PDB entry 7BOH | electron microscopy, 2.82 A resolution | chains A and L of the 21 polymer chains in the assembly

Chain A:
Molecule: 1542-nt RNA strand
Organism: Escherichia coli (strain K12)
Sequence (1542 nucleotides; numbered 1 to 1542; the number before each row is that of its first residue):
     1 AAAUUGAAGAGUUUGAUCAUGGCUCAGAUUGAACGCUGGCGGCAGGCCUA
    51 ACACAUGCAAGUCGAACGGUAACAGGAAGAAGCUUGCUUCUUUGCUGACG
   101 AGUGGCGGACGGGUGAGUAAUGUCUGGGAAACUGCCUGAUGGAGGGGGAU
   151 AACUACUGGAAACGGUAGCUAAUACCGCAUAACGUCGCAAGACCAAAGAG
   201 GGGGACCUUCGGGCCUCUUGCCAUCGGAUGUGCCCAGAUGGGAUUAGCUA
   251 GUAGGUGGGGUAACGGCUCACCUAGGCGACGAUCCCUAGCUGGUCUGAGA
   301 GGAUGACCAGCCACACUGGAACUGAGACACGGUCCAGACUCCUACGGGAG
   351 GCAGCAGUGGGGAAUAUUGCACAAUGGGCGCAAGCCUGAUGCAGCCAUGC
   401 CGCGUGUAUGAAGAAGGCCUUCGGGUUGUAAAGUACUUUCAGCGGGGAGG
   451 AAGGGAGUAAAGUUAAUACCUUUGCUCAUUGACGUUACCCGCAGAAGAAG
   501 CACCGGCUAACUCCGUGCCAGCAGCCXCGGUAAUACGGAGGGUGCAAGCG
   551 UUAAUCGGAAUUACUGGGCGUAAAGCGCACGCAGGCGGUUUGUUAAGUCA
   601 GAUGUGAAAUCCCCGGGCUCAACCUGGGAACUGCAUCUGAUACUGGCAAG
   651 CUUGAGUCUCGUAGAGGGGGGUAGAAUUCCAGGUGUAGCGGUGAAAUGCG
   701 UAGAGAUCUGGAGGAAUACCGGUGGCGAAGGCGGCCCCCUGGACGAAGAC
   751 UGACGCUCAGGUGCGAAAGCGUGGGGAGCAAACAGGAUUAGAUACCCUGG
   801 UAGUCCACGCCGUAAACGAUGUCGACUUGGAGGUUGUGCCCUUGAGGCGU
   851 GGCUUCCGGAGCUAACGCGUUAAGUCGACCGCCUGGGGAGUACGGCCGCA
   901 AGGUUAAAACUCAAAUGAAUUGACGGGGGCCCGCACAAGCGGUGGAGCAU
   951 GUGGUUUAAUUCGAUGXAACGCGAAGAACCUUACCUGGUCUUGACAUCCA
  1001 CGGAAGUUUUCAGAGAUGAGAAUGUGCCUUCGGGAACCGUGAGACAGGUG
  1051 CUGCAUGGCUGUCGUCAGCUCGUGUUGUGAAAUGUUGGGUUAAGUCCCGC
  1101 AACGAGCGCAACCCUUAUCCUUUGUUGCCAGCGGUCCGGCCGGGAACUCA
  1151 AAGGAGACUGCCAGUGAUAAACUGGAGGAAGGUGGGGAUGACGUCAAGUC
  1201 AUCAUGGCCCUUACGACCAGGGCUACACACGUGCUACAAUGGCGCAUACA
  1251 AAGAGAAGCGACCUCGCGAGAGCAAGCGGACCUCAUAAAGUGCGUCGUAG
  1301 UCCGGAUUGGAGUCUGCAACUCGACUCCAUGAAGUCGGAAUCGCUAGUAA
  1351 UCGUGGAUCAGAAUGCCACGGUGAAUACGUUCCCGGGCCUUGUACACACC
  1401 GCCCGUXACACCAUGGGAGUGGGUUGCAAAAGAAGUAGGUAGCUUAACCU
  1451 UCGGGAGGGCGCUUACCACUUUGUGAUUCAUGACUGGGGUGAAGUCGUAA
  1501 CAAGGUAACCGUAGGGGAACCUGCGGUUGGAUCACCUCCUUA
Not modelled in the structure: 1400-1402, 1500-1505, 1537-1542
Modified / non-standard residues: PSU (pseudouridine-5'-monophosphate) at position 516, G7M (N7-methyl-guanosine-5'-monophosphate) at position 527, 2MG (2N-methylguanosine-5'-monophosphate) at position 966, 5MC (5-methylcytidine-5'-monophosphate) at position 967, 2MG (2N-methylguanosine-5'-monophosphate) at position 1207, 4OC (4n,o2'-methylcytidine-5'-monophosphate) at position 1402, 5MC (5-methylcytidine-5'-monophosphate) at position 1407, UR3 (3-methyluridine-5'-monophoshate) at position 1498, 2MG (2N-methylguanosine-5'-monophosphate) at position 1516, MA6 (6N-dimethyladenosine-5'-monophoshate) at position 1518, MA6 (6N-dimethyladenosine-5'-monophoshate) at position 1519
Metal / ion sites: Mg2+ site 1 near U13 (its only coordinating residue here); Mg2+ site 2 near G21 (its only coordinating residue here); Mg2+ site 3: C48, G115; Mg2+ site 4 near A53 (its only coordinating residue here); Mg2+ site 5: A59, U387; Mg2+ site 6 near G100 (its only coordinating residue here); Mg2+ site 7: A109, G331; Mg2+ site 8 near G111 (its only coordinating residue here); Mg2+ site 9 near G113 (its only coordinating residue here); Mg2+ site 10: G145, A197; Mg2+ site 11 near A171 (its only coordinating residue here); Mg2+ site 12: A174, C175; 56 more Mg2+ sites not listed

Chain L:
Protein: 30S ribosomal protein S12
Organism: Escherichia coli (strain K12)
UniProt: P0A7S3 (RS12_ECOLI); numbering as in UniProt (aligned over 1-124)
Sequence (124 residues; each row starts with the number of its first residue):
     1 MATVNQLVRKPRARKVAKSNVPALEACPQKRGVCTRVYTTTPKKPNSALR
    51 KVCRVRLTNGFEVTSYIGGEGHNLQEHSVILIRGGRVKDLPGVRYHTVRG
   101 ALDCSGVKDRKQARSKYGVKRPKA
Not modelled in the structure: 1
Modified / non-standard residues: Asp89 ((3R)-3-(methylsulfanyl)-L-aspartic acid; D2T)
UniProt features mapped onto this chain:
  - modified residue: Lys108 (N6-acetyllysine)
  - natural variant: Lys43 (K43R: Confers streptomycin resistance but not hyperaccurate translation)
  - mutagenesis: Leu57 (L57H: Protein is not incorporated into ribosomes), Lys88 (K88Q: Confers low-level resistance to streptomycin and a 15% decrease in the translational elongation rate)

Chain A / chain L interface:
Pairs across the interface (116; chain A residue first):
  A33(A) with Pro28(L), sugar contact; Gln29(L), hydrogen bond to the sugar
  C34(A) with Gln29(L), sugar contact; Val98(L), sugar contact
  G35(A) with Gly100(L), sugar contact; Ser115(L), hydrogen bond to the sugar; Gly118(L), hydrogen bond to the sugar
  C36(A) with Arg114(L), hydrogen bond to the sugar; Ser115(L), sugar contact; Val119(L), sugar contact; Lys120(L), salt bridge to the phosphate; Arg121(L), phosphate contact
  U37(A) with Lys120(L), phosphate contact; Arg121(L), hydrogen bond to the phosphate
  G362(A) with Lys30(L), phosphate contact; Arg31(L), salt bridge to the phosphate; Thr58(L), phosphate contact
  A363(A) with Cys27(L), hydrogen bond to the base; Pro28(L), base contact; Gln29(L), base contact; Lys30(L), salt bridge to the phosphate; Arg31(L), salt bridge to the phosphate; Thr58(L), hydrogen bond to the phosphate; Leu81(L), sugar contact
  G500(A) with Arg121(L), salt bridge to the phosphate
  C501(A) with Arg114(L), salt bridge to the phosphate; Ser115(L), hydrogen bond to the phosphate; Arg121(L), salt bridge to the phosphate
  A502(A) with Ala113(L), phosphate contact; Arg114(L), hydrogen bond to the phosphate; Ser115(L), hydrogen bond to the phosphate; Lys116(L), phosphate contact
  C503(A) with Ala113(L), phosphate contact; Lys116(L), salt bridge to the phosphate
  C518(A) with Ser47(L), phosphate contact
  C519(A) with Ser47(L), hydrogen bond to the phosphate
  A520(A) with Ala48(L), phosphate contact; Leu49(L), hydrogen bond to the phosphate; Glu70(L), hydrogen bond to the sugar
  G521(A) with Arg50(L), hydrogen bond to the base; Lys51(L), salt bridge to the phosphate; Gly69(L), phosphate contact; Glu70(L), phosphate contact; Gly71(L), phosphate contact
  C522(A) with Asn46(L), base contact; Arg50(L), base contact; Tyr66(L), hydrogen bond to the phosphate; Gly68(L), phosphate contact; Gly69(L), hydrogen bond to the phosphate; Tyr117(L), phosphate contact
  A523(A) with Arg50(L), base contact; Asp89(L), base contact
  C525(A) with Arg86(L), salt bridge to the phosphate
  C526(A) with Lys88(L), salt bridge to the phosphate
  G7M_527(A) with Asn46(L), base contact; Asp89(L), base contact
  C528(A) with Asn46(L), hydrogen bond to the base
  G529(A) with Asn46(L), base contact; Ser47(L), hydrogen bond to the base
  G537(A) with Arg110(L), salt bridge to the phosphate
  G538(A) with Arg110(L), salt bridge to the phosphate; Lys111(L), hydrogen bond to the phosphate; Gln112(L), hydrogen bond to the phosphate
  A539(A) with Lys111(L), phosphate contact; Gln112(L), phosphate contact
  G550(A) with Lys116(L), sugar contact
  U551(A) with Arg83(L), hydrogen bond to the sugar
  U552(A) with Pro28(L), hydrogen bond to the sugar; Arg83(L), sugar contact; Gly84(L), hydrogen bond to the sugar
  A553(A) with Val21(L), phosphate contact; Leu24(L), sugar contact; Ala26(L), hydrogen bond to the sugar; Cys27(L), sugar contact; Pro28(L), sugar contact; Gly84(L), phosphate contact
  A554(A) with Ser19(L), phosphate contact; Ala26(L), sugar contact
  U561(A) with Arg14(L), hydrogen bond to the base
  U562(A) with Arg12(L), base contact; Ala13(L), hydrogen bond to the base; Arg14(L), salt bridge to the phosphate
  A563(A) with Arg12(L), base contact
  C564(A) with Leu7(L), phosphate contact; Arg12(L), salt bridge to the phosphate
  G567(A) with Arg12(L), hydrogen bond to the base
  G568(A) with Ala2(L), base contact
  G585(A) with Asn5(L), hydrogen bond to the sugar
  C879(A) with Asn5(L), phosphate contact
  C880(A) with Thr3(L), phosphate contact; Asn5(L), phosphate contact; Gln6(L), base contact; Arg9(L), salt bridge to the phosphate
  G881(A) with Gln6(L), hydrogen bond to the phosphate; Arg9(L), salt bridge to the phosphate
  C882(A) with Ala2(L), base contact; Gln6(L), base contact
  C883(A) with Arg12(L), base contact
  U884(A) with Arg12(L), base contact; Arg14(L), sugar contact
  A908(A) with Lys15(L), salt bridge to the phosphate
  A909(A) with Lys18(L), phosphate contact
  C910(A) with Lys18(L), salt bridge to the phosphate; Arg94(L), salt bridge to the phosphate
  U911(A) with Arg94(L), salt bridge to the phosphate
  C912(A) with Lys43(L), salt bridge to the phosphate; Pro91(L), phosphate contact
  A913(A) with Lys88(L), salt bridge to the phosphate
  C1411(A) with Arg54(L), phosphate contact
  C1412(A) with Arg54(L), salt bridge to the phosphate
  U1490(A) with Pro91(L), sugar contact
  A1492(A) with Thr41(L), hydrogen bond to the sugar; Pro42(L), sugar contact; Lys43(L), phosphate contact; Lys44(L), salt bridge to the phosphate
  A1493(A) with Lys44(L), salt bridge to the phosphate
Other interface residues (no listed pair), chain A (59 interface residues in all): A32, C536, A759, G885, G1491
Other interface residues (no listed pair), chain L (64 interface residues in all): Pro22, Pro45, Gly85, Arg99, Asp109

Summary:
59 residues of chain A face 64 of chain L across their interface; the contacts include 30 hydrogen bonds and
26 salt bridges. Polar contacts include A363(A)-Cys27(L), G521(A)-Arg50(L) and C528(A)-Asn46(L). UniProt lists
2 mutagenesis sites on chain L.
Here chain A is a 1542-nt RNA strand and chain L is 30S ribosomal protein S12, both from Escherichia coli
(strain K12). Entry 7BOH (Complete Bacterial 30S ribosomal subunit assembly complex state E (+RbfA)(Consensus
Refinement)) was determined by electron microscopy (same publication as 7AF3, 7AF5, 7AF8, 7AFA, 7AFD, 7AFH and
17 further entries).
